Entry 7BGL (electron microscopy, 2.20 A resolution); this record covers chains A and 26 of the 78 polymer chains in the assembly.

== Chain A ==
Name: Flagellar L-ring protein
From: Salmonella typhimurium (strain LT2 / SGSC1412 / ATCC 700720)
UniProtKB: P0A1N8 (FLGH_SALTY); residue numbers follow UniProt; this construct covers 1-232
Amino-acid sequence (232 residues; each row starts with the number of its first residue):
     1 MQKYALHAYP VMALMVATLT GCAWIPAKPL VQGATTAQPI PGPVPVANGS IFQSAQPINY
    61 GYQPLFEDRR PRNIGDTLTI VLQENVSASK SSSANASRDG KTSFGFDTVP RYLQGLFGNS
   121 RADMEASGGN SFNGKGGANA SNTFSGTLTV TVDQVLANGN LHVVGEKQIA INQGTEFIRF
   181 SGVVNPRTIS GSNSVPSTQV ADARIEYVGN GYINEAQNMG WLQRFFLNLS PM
Not modelled in the structure: 1-21
Swiss-Prot annotation at these positions:
  - lipidation: Cys22 (N-palmitoyl cysteine)
Ligand contacts:
  - TQN ([(3R)-1-[[(2R,3R,4R,5S,6R)-6-[[(2R,3R,4R,5S,6R)-3-[[(3R)-3-dodecanoyloxytetradecanoyl]amino]-6-(hydroxymethyl)-5-phosphonooxy-4-[(3R)-3-tetradecanoyloxytetradecanoyl]oxy-oxan-2-yl]oxymethyl]-5-oxidanyl-4-[(3R)-3-oxidanyltetradecanoyl]oxy-2-phosphonooxy-oxan-3-yl]amino]-1-oxidanylidene-tetradecan-3-yl] hexadecanoate), molecule 1: Gly115, Leu116, Phe117, Arg121, Ala122
  - TQN, molecule 2: Phe225, Phe226, Leu229, Pro231
Reported in the primary citation:
  - self-association interface (contacts with another copy of this molecule): Cys22 to Arg69

== Chain 26 ==
Name: YecR
From: Salmonella typhimurium (strain LT2 / SGSC1412 / ATCC 700720)
UniProtKB: A0A745A2I3 (A0A745A2I3_SALTI); residues -1 to 109 here correspond to UniProt positions 1-111 (UniProt number = residue number + 2)
Amino-acid sequence (111 residues; row label = number of the first residue in the row; numbers below 1 keep their minus sign (Met-1 is residue -1)):
    -1 MKSLIFTLSL LALTGCTITR QAQVSEASPI SGIVRLTYNQ PLFFTSRTDD YVSHGTATRE
    59 CQQMGYADAV SFGQPVGTCS IYAGSLCLNT RFTLSWQCRG VAVPQIMPLY Y
Not modelled in the structure: -1 to 13, 98-109
Cystine bridges: Cys59-Cys96, Cys77-Cys85

== How chain A and chain 26 interact ==
Residue-residue contacts (10; chain A residue first):
  Ile74(A) - Arg33(26)
  Asp153(A) - Arg33(26)  salt bridge
  Gln154(A) - Glu24(26)
  Val155(A) - Ile28(26)
  Leu156(A) - Ile28(26)
  Phe177(A) - Tyr80(26)
  Arg179(A) - Tyr80(26)  hydrogen bond
  Asn210(A) - Gly82(26)  hydrogen bond (side chain-backbone)
  Asn210(A) - Ser83(26)  hydrogen bond
  Gly211(A) - Ser83(26)  hydrogen bond (backbone-side chain)
Also at the interface, not in a pair above, chain A (10 interface residues in all): Ala157
Also at the interface, not in a pair above, chain 26 (9 interface residues in all): Ser26, Ser29, Ile31

== Summary ==
Chain A and chain 26 form an interface of 10 and 9 residues respectively, with 4 hydrogen bonds and 1 salt
bridge. Polar pairs include Asp153(A)-Arg33(26), Arg179(A)-Tyr80(26) and Asn210(A)-Gly82(26). Bound to chain
A: compound TQN. The paper reports a self-association interface involving Cys22(A).
Chain A is Flagellar L-ring protein and chain 26 is YecR, both from Salmonella typhimurium (strain LT2 /
SGSC1412 / ATCC 700720); the structure, Salmonella LP ring 26 mer refined in C26 map, was determined by
electron microscopy (same publication as 7BHQ, 7BIN, 7BJ2, 7BK0 and 7NVG).
